7SZ6 - chains j and i of the 11 polymer chains in the assembly; structure by electron microscopy, 6.24 A resolution (low resolution: residue-level contacts below are approximate; hydrogen-bond / salt-bridge calls are withheld).

== Chain j (and i) ==
Name: Portal protein
Organism: Pseudomonas virus PaP3
Notes: chain i of this document is another copy of the same molecule, construct and numbering; everything in this record applies to it too
UniProt: Q8H9R8 (Q8H9R8_9CAUD); residue numbers follow UniProt; this construct covers 1-705
Sequence (705 residues; each row starts with the number of its first residue):
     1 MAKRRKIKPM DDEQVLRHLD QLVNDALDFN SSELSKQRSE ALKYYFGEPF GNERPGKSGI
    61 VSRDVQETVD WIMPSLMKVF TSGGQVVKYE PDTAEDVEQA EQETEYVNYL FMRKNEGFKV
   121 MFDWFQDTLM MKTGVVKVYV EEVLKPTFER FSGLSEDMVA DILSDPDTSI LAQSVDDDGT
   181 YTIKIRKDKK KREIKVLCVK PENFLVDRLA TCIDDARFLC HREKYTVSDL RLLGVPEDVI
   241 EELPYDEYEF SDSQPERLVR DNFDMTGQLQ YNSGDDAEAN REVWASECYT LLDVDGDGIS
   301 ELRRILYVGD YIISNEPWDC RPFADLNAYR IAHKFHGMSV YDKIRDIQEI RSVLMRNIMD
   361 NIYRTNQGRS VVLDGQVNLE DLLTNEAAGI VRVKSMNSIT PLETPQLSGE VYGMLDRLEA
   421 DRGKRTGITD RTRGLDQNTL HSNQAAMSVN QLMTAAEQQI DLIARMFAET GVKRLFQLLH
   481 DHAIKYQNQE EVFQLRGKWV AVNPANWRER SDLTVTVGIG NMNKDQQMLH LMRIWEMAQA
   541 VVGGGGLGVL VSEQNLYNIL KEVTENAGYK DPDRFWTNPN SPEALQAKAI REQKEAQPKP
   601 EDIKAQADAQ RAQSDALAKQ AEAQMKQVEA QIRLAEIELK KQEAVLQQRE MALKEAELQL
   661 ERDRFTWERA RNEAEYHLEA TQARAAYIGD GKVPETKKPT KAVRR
Not modelled in the structure: 1-8, 149-184, 242-277, 371-399, 435-444, 596-705 (chain i: 1-8, 149-184, 242-277, 369-402, 435-444, 596-705)

== Chain j / chain i interface ==
Pairs across the interface (42; chain j residue first):
  E90(j) - Y109(i)
  E90(j) - V492(i)
  P91(j) - V492(i)
  D92(j) - V492(i)
  D92(j) - R496(i)
  T93(j) - L495(i)
  T93(j) - R496(i)
  A94(j) - R496(i)
  I299(j) - S228(i)
  R330(j) - K119(i)
  R330(j) - F122(i)
  H333(j) - D123(i)
  K343(j) - D70(i)
  R345(j) - R63(i)
  K424(j) - R431(i)
  I428(j) - R431(i)
  I428(j) - T432(i)
  D430(j) - R431(i)
  E457(j) - K78(i)
  L462(j) - P74(i)
  L462(j) - M77(i)
  R465(j) - F118(i)
  V517(j) - K78(i)
  N521(j) - A567(i)
  H530(j) - Y569(i)
  H530(j) - R574(i)
  R533(j) - V563(i)
  R533(j) - T564(i)
  R533(j) - Y569(i)
  R533(j) - R574(i)
  R533(j) - W576(i)
  I534(j) - R574(i)
  E536(j) - W535(i)
  M537(j) - W576(i)
  A540(j) - W535(i)
  V549(j) - A587(i)
  V549(j) - R591(i)
  L550(j) - E553(i)
  V551(j) - F575(i)
  N555(j) - F575(i)
  I559(j) - R574(i)
  E562(j) - D573(i)
Also at the interface, not in a pair above, chain j (39 interface residues in all): E95, L292, D293, I331, A332, K334, E410, Q459, E509
Also at the interface, not in a pair above, chain i (39 interface residues in all): F46, W71, R113, Q126, D127, L232, A279, G409, E490, L560, N578

== Overview ==
Chain j and chain i each contribute 39 residues to their interface.
Both chains are Portal protein (Pseudomonas virus PaP3). Entry 7SZ6 (Kinetically trapped Pseudomonas-phage
PaP3 portal protein - delta barrel mutant class-3) was determined by electron microscopy (same publication as
7SXK, 7SYA and 7SZ4).
